8POM - chain B; structure by X-ray diffraction, 1.95 A resolution.

# Chain B
Name: Transcriptional enhancer factor TEF-4
Organism: Homo sapiens
Reference sequence: Q15562 (TEAD2_HUMAN); residues 217-447 here = UniProt positions 217-447
Amino-acid sequence (240 residues; numbered 216 to 455; the number before each row is that of its first residue):
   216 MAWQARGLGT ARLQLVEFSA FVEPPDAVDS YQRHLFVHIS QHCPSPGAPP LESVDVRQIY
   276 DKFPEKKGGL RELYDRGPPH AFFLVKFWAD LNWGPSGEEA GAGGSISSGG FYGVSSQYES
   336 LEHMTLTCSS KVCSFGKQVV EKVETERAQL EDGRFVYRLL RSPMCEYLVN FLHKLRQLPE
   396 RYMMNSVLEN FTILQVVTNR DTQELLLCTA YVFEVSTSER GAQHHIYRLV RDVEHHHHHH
Unresolved in the structure: 216, 258-263, 309-322, 447-455
Construct notes: initiating methionine (216); expression tag (448-455)
Residues lining bound ligands: ZUP (2-[[3-(2-phenylethoxy)phenyl]amino]pyridine-3-carboxylic acid): Phe233, Ala235, Phe251, Val252, Ala304, Leu306, Val329, Ser345, Lys346, Val347, Val355, Lys357, Pro378, Met379, Cys380, Leu383, Phe386, Leu387, Leu390, Leu403, Phe406, Ile408, Gln410, Tyr426, Phe428

# Summary
Chain B binds compound ZUP.
Chain B is Transcriptional enhancer factor TEF-4 (Homo sapiens); the structure, TEAD2 in complex with an
inhibitor, was determined by X-ray diffraction, deposited together with 8P29, 8POJ and 8PON.
